Entry 6FBV (electron microscopy, 3.52 A resolution); this record covers chains C and E of the 6 polymer chains in the assembly.

== Chain C ==
Protein: DNA-directed RNA polymerase subunit beta
Organism: Mycobacterium tuberculosis (strain ATCC 25618 / H37Rv)
Notes: EC 2.7.7.6
UniProt: P9WGY9 (RPOB_MYCTU); residue numbers follow UniProt; this construct covers 1-1178
Sequence (1178 residues; row label = number of the first residue in the row):
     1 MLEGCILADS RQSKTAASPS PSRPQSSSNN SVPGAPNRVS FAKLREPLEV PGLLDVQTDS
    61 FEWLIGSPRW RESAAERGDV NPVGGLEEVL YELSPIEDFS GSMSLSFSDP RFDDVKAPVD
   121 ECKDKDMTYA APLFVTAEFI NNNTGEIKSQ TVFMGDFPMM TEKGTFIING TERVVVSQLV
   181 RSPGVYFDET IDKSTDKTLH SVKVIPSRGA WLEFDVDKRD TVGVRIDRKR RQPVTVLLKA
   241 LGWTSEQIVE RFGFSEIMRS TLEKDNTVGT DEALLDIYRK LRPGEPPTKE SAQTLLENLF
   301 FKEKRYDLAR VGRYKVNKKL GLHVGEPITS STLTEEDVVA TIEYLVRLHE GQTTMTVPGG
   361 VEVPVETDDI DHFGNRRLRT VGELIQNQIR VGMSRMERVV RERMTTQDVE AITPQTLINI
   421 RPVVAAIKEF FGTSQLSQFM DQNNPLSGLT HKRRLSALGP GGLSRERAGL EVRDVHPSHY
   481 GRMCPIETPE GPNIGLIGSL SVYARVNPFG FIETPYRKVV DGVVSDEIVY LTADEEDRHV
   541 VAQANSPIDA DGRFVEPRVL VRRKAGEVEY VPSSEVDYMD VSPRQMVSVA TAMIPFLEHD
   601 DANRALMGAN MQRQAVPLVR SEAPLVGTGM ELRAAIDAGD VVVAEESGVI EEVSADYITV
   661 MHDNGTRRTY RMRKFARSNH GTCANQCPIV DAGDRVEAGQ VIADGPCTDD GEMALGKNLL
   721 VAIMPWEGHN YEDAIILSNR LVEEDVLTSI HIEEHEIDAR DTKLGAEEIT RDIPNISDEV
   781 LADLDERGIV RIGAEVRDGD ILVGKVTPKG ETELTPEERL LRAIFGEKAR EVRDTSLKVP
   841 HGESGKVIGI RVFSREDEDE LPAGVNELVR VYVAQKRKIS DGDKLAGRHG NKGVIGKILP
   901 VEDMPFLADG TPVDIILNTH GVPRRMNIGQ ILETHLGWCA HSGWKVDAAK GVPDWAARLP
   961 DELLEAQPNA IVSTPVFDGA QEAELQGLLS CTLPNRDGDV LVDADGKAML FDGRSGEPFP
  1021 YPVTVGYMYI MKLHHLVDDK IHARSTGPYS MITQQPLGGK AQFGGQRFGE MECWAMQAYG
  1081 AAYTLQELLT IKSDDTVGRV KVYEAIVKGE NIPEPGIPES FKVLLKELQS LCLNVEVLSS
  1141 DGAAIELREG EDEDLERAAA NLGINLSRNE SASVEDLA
Disordered / not traced: 1-27, 1146-1178
Ligand contacts: Fidaxomicin (FI8): Met1051, Ile1052, Gln1054, Asp1094, Asp1095, Thr1096, Val1097, Val1100, Lys1101, Glu1119, Ser1120
Curated features (UniProtKB/Swiss-Prot):
  - natural variant: Val423 (V423A: In strain: vr1), Leu436 (L436P: In strain: vr2), Ser437 (S437T: In strain: vr3), Gln438 to Asp441 (sequence variant, change not given here; In strain: RJ49), Gln438 (Q438L: In strain: vr4), Phe439 (F439V: In strain: RJ37), Met440 to Asn443 (deletion: In strain: RJ55), Asp441 (D441V: In strain: vr3), Leu449 to Lys452 (sequence variant, change not given here; In strain: RJ48), His451 (H451D: In strain: vr5; H451L: In strain: SP28; H451N: In strain: vr6; H451P: In strain: vr8; H451Q: In strain: vr1; H451R: In strain: vr7), Ser456 (S456L: In strain: vr11 and RJ37; S456Q: In strain: vr9; S456W: In strain: vr10), Leu458 (L458P: In strain: vr12 and SP22)
  - mutagenesis: Glu138 (E138R: Weakens interaction with TRCF and CarD), Ile147 (I147A: Weakens interaction with TRCF and CarD), Lys148 (K148A: Does not affect association with TRCF, but weakens interaction with CarD), Ser149 (S149A: Does not affect association with TRCF, but weakens interaction with CarD)
Reported in the primary citation:
  - binding site for Fidaxomicin: Thr1096, Lys1101

== Chain E ==
Protein: DNA-directed RNA polymerase subunit omega
Organism: Mycobacterium tuberculosis (strain ATCC 25618 / H37Rv)
Notes: EC 2.7.7.6
UniProt: P9WGY5 (RPOZ_MYCTU); residue numbers follow UniProt; this construct covers 1-110
Sequence (110 residues; numbered 1 to 110; the number before each row is that of its first residue):
     1 MSISQSDASL AAVPAVDQFD PSSGASGGYD TPLGITNPPI DELLDRVSSK YALVIYAAKR
    61 ARQINDYYNQ LGEGILEYVG PLVEPGLQEK PLSIALREIH ADLLEHTEGE
Disordered / not traced: 1-27

== Interface between chain C and chain E ==
Residue-residue contacts (9; chain C residue first):
  Tyr1079(C) - Tyr51(E)  hydrogen bond (backbone-side chain)
  Gly1080(C) - Tyr51(E)
  Tyr1083(C) - Ile55(E)  hydrophobic
  Gly1109(C) - Asn69(E)
  Glu1110(C) - Asn69(E)
  Asn1111(C) - Arg62(E)  hydrogen bond (side chain-backbone)
  Ile1112(C) - Arg62(E)  hydrogen bond (backbone-side chain)
  Glu1114(C) - Lys59(E)  salt bridge
  Glu1114(C) - Arg62(E)
Also at the interface, not in a pair above, chain C (9 interface residues in all): Pro1113
Also at the interface, not in a pair above, chain E (7 interface residues in all): Asn65, Asp66

== In short ==
The interface between chain C and chain E involves 9 residues on one side and 7 on the other; the contacts
include 3 hydrogen bonds and 1 salt bridge. Polar pairs include Glu1114(C)-Lys59(E), Tyr1079(C)-Tyr51(E) and
Asn1111(C)-Arg62(E). Chain C binds Fidaxomicin. The paper reports a binding site for Fidaxomicin at Thr1096(C)
and Lys1101(C).
Here chain C is DNA-directed RNA polymerase subunit beta and chain E is DNA-directed RNA polymerase subunit
omega, both from Mycobacterium tuberculosis (strain ATCC 25618 / H37Rv). Entry 6FBV (Single particle cryo em
structure of Mycobacterium tuberculosis RNA polymerase in complex with Fidaxomicin) was determined by electron
microscopy, deposited together with 6ASG.
